Entry 5M67 (X-ray diffraction, 1.54 A resolution); this record covers chains C and D of the 4 polymer chains in the assembly.

[Chain C (and D)]
Protein: Adenosylhomocysteinase
Source organism: Bradyrhizobium elkanii
Notes: EC 3.3.1.1; chain D of this document is another copy of the same molecule, construct and numbering; everything in this record applies to it too
UniProt: A0A087WNH6 (A0A087WNH6_BRAEL); residues -5 to 473 here correspond to UniProt positions 1-479 (UniProt number = residue number + 6)
Amino-acid sequence (479 residues; numbered -5 to 473; the number before each row is that of its first residue; numbers below 1 keep their minus sign (Gly-5 is residue -5)):
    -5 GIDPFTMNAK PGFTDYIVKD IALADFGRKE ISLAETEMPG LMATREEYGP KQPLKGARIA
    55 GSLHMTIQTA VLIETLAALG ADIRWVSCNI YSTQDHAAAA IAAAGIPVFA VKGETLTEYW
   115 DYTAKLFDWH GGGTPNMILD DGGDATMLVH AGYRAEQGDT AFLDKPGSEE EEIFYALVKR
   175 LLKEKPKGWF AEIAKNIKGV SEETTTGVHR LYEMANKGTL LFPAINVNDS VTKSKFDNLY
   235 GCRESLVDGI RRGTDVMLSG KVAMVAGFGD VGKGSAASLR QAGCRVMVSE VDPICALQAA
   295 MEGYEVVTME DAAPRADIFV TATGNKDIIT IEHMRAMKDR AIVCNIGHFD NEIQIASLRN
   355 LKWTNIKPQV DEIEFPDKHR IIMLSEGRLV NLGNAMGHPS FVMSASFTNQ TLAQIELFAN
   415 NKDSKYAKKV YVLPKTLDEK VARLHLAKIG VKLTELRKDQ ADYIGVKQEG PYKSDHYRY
Unresolved in the structure: -5 to 5 (chain D: -5 to 3)
UniProt features mapped onto this chain:
  - binding site (NAD(+)): Val259, Lys461
Bound ions: Na+: Gln62, Met390, His392
Small-molecule neighbours:
  - 2'-deoxyadenosine (3D1; (2R,3S,5R)-5-(6-amino-9H-purin-9-yl)-tetrahydro-2-(hydroxymethyl)furan-3-ol): Leu57, His58, Thr60, Gln62, Thr63, Asp135, Glu197, Thr198, Lys227, Asp231, His342, Leu383, Asn385, Leu386, Met390, Gly391, His392, Met397, Phe401
  - NAD (nicotinamide-adenine-dinucleotide), molecule 1: Thr198, Thr199, Thr200, Lys227, Asp231, Asn232, Cys236, Ala260, Gly261, Phe262, Gly263, Asp264, Val265, Gly266, Ser283, Glu284, Val285, Asp286, Cys289, Ala316, Thr317, Gly318, Asn319, Ile322, Ile340, Gly341, His342, Glu346, Leu383, Asn385, His392
  - NAD, molecule 2: Thr448, Leu450, Gln454, Ile458, Lys467, Tyr471
From the paper describing this entry:
  - binding site for adenine: Thr60, Gln62, His392
  - binding site for 2'-deoxyadenosine: His58, Thr60, Gln62, Asp135, Glu197, Thr198, Lys227, Asp231, His342, His392
  - binding site for NAD: Lys467, Tyr471

[Chain C / chain D interface]
Contacting residue pairs (143):
  His203(C) - Tyr457(D)
  His203(C) - Ile458(D)  hydrogen bond (side chain-backbone)
  His203(C) - Gly459(D)  hydrogen bond (side chain-backbone)
  Tyr206(C) - His470(D)
  Asp223(C) - His470(D)  salt bridge
  Asp223(C) - Arg472(D)  hydrogen bond (backbone-side chain)
  Val225(C) - Ile288(D)  hydrophobic
  Val225(C) - Arg472(D)
  Lys229(C) - Lys229(D)
  Lys229(C) - Arg472(D)  hydrogen bond (side chain-backbone)
  Lys229(C) - Tyr473(D)  hydrogen bond (side chain-backbone)
  Phe230(C) - Ile288(D)
  Phe230(C) - Leu291(D)  hydrophobic
  Phe230(C) - Gln292(D)
  Phe230(C) - Met295(D)  hydrophobic
  Tyr234(C) - Gln292(D)
  Tyr234(C) - Met295(D)  hydrophobic
  Tyr234(C) - Glu296(D)  hydrogen bond
  Arg237(C) - Met295(D)  hydrogen bond (side chain-backbone)
  Arg237(C) - Glu296(D)  salt bridge
  Gly263(C) - Tyr471(D)
  Asp264(C) - Tyr471(D)
  Asp264(C) - Tyr473(D)
  Lys267(C) - Tyr473(D)
  Ser283(C) - Thr448(D)
  Glu284(C) - Leu447(D)
  Glu284(C) - Thr448(D)  hydrogen bond (backbone-backbone)
  Val285(C) - Leu447(D)
  Val285(C) - Thr448(D)
  Val285(C) - Leu450(D)  hydrophobic
  Val285(C) - Tyr466(D)
  Asp286(C) - Leu447(D)
  Asp286(C) - Tyr466(D)
  Asp286(C) - Lys467(D)  salt bridge
  Asp286(C) - Tyr473(D)
  Pro287(C) - Glu433(D)
  Pro287(C) - Ala436(D)
  Pro287(C) - Arg437(D)
  Pro287(C) - Leu440(D)
  Pro287(C) - Leu447(D)  hydrophobic
  Pro287(C) - Tyr466(D)
  Ile288(C) - Val225(D)  hydrophobic
  Ile288(C) - Thr226(D)
  Ile288(C) - Phe230(D)
  Ile288(C) - Glu433(D)
  Ile288(C) - Ala436(D)
  Ile288(C) - Tyr473(D)  hydrophobic
  Cys289(C) - Lys467(D)
  Cys289(C) - Tyr473(D)  hydrophobic
  Ala290(C) - Leu447(D)  hydrophobic
  Leu291(C) - Phe230(D)  hydrophobic
  Leu291(C) - Leu440(D)
  Leu291(C) - Ile443(D)  hydrophobic
  Gln292(C) - Phe230(D)
  Gln292(C) - Tyr234(D)
  Gln292(C) - Tyr473(D)  hydrogen bond (side chain-backbone)
  Ala294(C) - Ile443(D)  hydrophobic
  Ala294(C) - Val445(D)  hydrophobic
  Met295(C) - Phe230(D)  hydrophobic
  Met295(C) - Tyr234(D)  hydrophobic
  Met295(C) - Arg237(D)  hydrogen bond (backbone-side chain)
  Met295(C) - Phe395(D)  hydrophobic
  Met295(C) - Ile443(D)  hydrophobic
  Glu296(C) - Tyr234(D)  hydrogen bond
  Glu296(C) - Arg237(D)  salt bridge
  Val300(C) - Gly444(D)
  Val300(C) - Val445(D)  hydrophobic
  Val300(C) - Lys446(D)  hydrogen bond (backbone-backbone)
  Val301(C) - Lys446(D)
  Gly318(C) - Tyr457(D)
  Gly318(C) - Ile458(D)
  Asn319(C) - Leu450(D)
  Asn319(C) - Gln454(D)  hydrogen bond (side chain-backbone)
  Asn319(C) - Tyr457(D)
  Asn319(C) - Ile458(D)
  Lys320(C) - Asp453(D)
  Lys320(C) - Gln454(D)  hydrogen bond (backbone-side chain)
  Lys320(C) - Tyr457(D)
  Asp321(C) - Gln454(D)
  Ile322(C) - Gln454(D)
  Asn345(C) - Tyr457(D)  hydrogen bond
  Phe395(C) - Met295(D)  hydrophobic
  Asp432(C) - Ile288(D)
  Glu433(C) - Pro287(D)
  Glu433(C) - Ile288(D)
  Ala436(C) - Pro287(D)
  Ala436(C) - Ile288(D)
  Arg437(C) - Pro287(D)
  Leu440(C) - Pro287(D)
  Ile443(C) - Leu291(D)  hydrophobic
  Ile443(C) - Ala294(D)  hydrophobic
  Val445(C) - Ala294(D)  hydrophobic
  Val445(C) - Val300(D)  hydrophobic
  Lys446(C) - Val300(D)  hydrogen bond (backbone-backbone)
  Lys446(C) - Val301(D)
  Lys446(C) - Thr302(D)
  Leu447(C) - Glu284(D)
  Leu447(C) - Val285(D)
  Leu447(C) - Asp286(D)
  Leu447(C) - Pro287(D)  hydrophobic
  Leu447(C) - Ala290(D)  hydrophobic
  Thr448(C) - Ser283(D)
  Thr448(C) - Glu284(D)  hydrogen bond (backbone-backbone)
  Thr448(C) - Val285(D)
  Thr448(C) - Thr302(D)
  Leu450(C) - Val285(D)  hydrophobic
  Leu450(C) - Asn319(D)
  Arg451(C) - Asp321(D)  hydrogen bond (side chain-backbone)
  Asp453(C) - Lys320(D)
  Gln454(C) - Asn319(D)  hydrogen bond (backbone-side chain)
  Gln454(C) - Lys320(D)  hydrogen bond (side chain-backbone)
  Gln454(C) - Asp321(D)  hydrogen bond (side chain-backbone)
  Gln454(C) - Ile322(D)
  Tyr457(C) - His203(D)
  Tyr457(C) - Gly318(D)
  Tyr457(C) - Asn319(D)
  Tyr457(C) - Lys320(D)
  Tyr457(C) - Asn345(D)  hydrogen bond
  Ile458(C) - His203(D)
  Ile458(C) - Gly318(D)
  Ile458(C) - Asn319(D)
  Gly459(C) - His203(D)
  Tyr466(C) - Val285(D)
  Tyr466(C) - Asp286(D)
  Tyr466(C) - Pro287(D)
  Lys467(C) - Asp286(D)  salt bridge
  Lys467(C) - Cys289(D)
  His470(C) - Tyr206(D)
  His470(C) - Asp223(D)  salt bridge
  Tyr471(C) - Gly263(D)
  Tyr471(C) - Asp264(D)
  Tyr471(C) - Arg472(D)  hydrogen bond (backbone-side chain)
  Arg472(C) - Asp223(D)  hydrogen bond (side chain-backbone)
  Arg472(C) - Val225(D)
  Arg472(C) - Lys229(D)
  Arg472(C) - Tyr471(D)  hydrogen bond (side chain-backbone)
  Arg472(C) - Arg472(D)
  Tyr473(C) - Lys229(D)  hydrogen bond (backbone-side chain)
  Tyr473(C) - Asp264(D)
  Tyr473(C) - Lys267(D)
  Tyr473(C) - Ile288(D)  hydrophobic
  Tyr473(C) - Cys289(D)  hydrophobic
  Tyr473(C) - Gln292(D)  hydrogen bond (backbone-side chain)
Interface residues without a listed pair, chain C (67 interface residues in all): Glu207, Asn220, Ser224, Thr226, Ser228, Thr302, Phe343, Lys429, His439, Gly444, Glu449
Interface residues without a listed pair, chain D (67 interface residues in all): Glu207, Asn220, Ser224, Ser228, Phe343, Lys429, Asp432, His439, Glu449, Asp456

[Overview]
The chain C/chain D interface involves 67 residues from each chain; the contacts include 27 hydrogen bonds and
6 salt bridges. Among the polar pairs are Asp223(C)-His470(D), Arg237(C)-Glu296(D) and Asp286(C)-Lys467(D).
From the paper: a binding site for 2'-deoxyadenosine at His58(C), Thr60(C) and Gln62(C) among others; a
binding site for adenine at Thr60(C), Gln62(C) and His392(C).
Both chains are Adenosylhomocysteinase (Bradyrhizobium elkanii). Entry 5M67 (Crystal structure of
S-adenosyl-L-homocysteine hydrolase from Bradyrhizobium elkanii in complex with adenine and 2'-deoxyadenosine)
was determined by X-ray diffraction (same publication as 5M5K, 5M65 and 5M66).
